Entry 5K5I (X-ray diffraction, 2.19 A resolution); this record covers chains A and C of the 3 polymer chains in the assembly.

[Chain A]
Name: Transcriptional repressor CTCF
From: Homo sapiens
UniProtKB: P49711 (CTCF_HUMAN); residue numbers follow UniProt; this construct covers 378-489
Amino-acid sequence (117 residues; each row starts with the number of its first residue):
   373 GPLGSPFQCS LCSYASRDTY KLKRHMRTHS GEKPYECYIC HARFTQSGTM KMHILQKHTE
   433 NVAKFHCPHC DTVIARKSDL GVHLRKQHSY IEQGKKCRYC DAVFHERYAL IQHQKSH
Unresolved in the structure: 373-376
Construct notes: expression tag (373-377)
Metal / ion sites: Zn2+ site 1: Cys381, Cys384, His397, His401; Zn2+ site 2: Glu408, His413, His441, Glu478; Zn2+ site 3: Cys409, Cys412, His425, His430; Zn2+ site 4: Cys439, Cys442, His455, His460; Zn2+ site 5: Cys469, Cys472, His485, His489
From the paper describing this entry:
  - binding site for the 13-nt DNA strand (chain C): Lys393
  - binding site for the 13-nt DNA strand: Tyr392
  - conformationally variable residues (side-chain flip): Tyr392, Lys393
  - specificity-determining residues: Asp451 (proposed by the authors, not directly observed)

[Chain C]
Molecule: 13-nt DNA strand
Sequence (13 nucleotides; numbered 1 to 13; the number before each row is that of its first residue):
     1 GTGCCAGCAG GGG

[Chain A / chain C interface]
Residue-residue contacts (31):
  Tyr386(A) with DA9(C), sugar contact; DG10(C), hydrogen bond to the phosphate
  Lys393(A) with DG10(C), base contact; DG11(C), hydrogen bond to the base; DG12(C), base contact
  Arg396(A) with DA9(C), hydrogen bond to the base; DG10(C), hydrogen bond to the base
  His397(A) with DA9(C), salt bridge to the phosphate
  Thr400(A) with DC8(C), phosphate contact; DA9(C), phosphate contact
  Lys405(A) with DG7(C), salt bridge to the phosphate
  Phe416(A) with DA6(C), phosphate contact; DG7(C), phosphate contact
  Thr417(A) with DG7(C), hydrogen bond to the phosphate
  Gln418(A) with DC8(C), base contact; DA9(C), hydrogen bond to the base
  Thr421(A) with DA6(C), sugar contact; DG7(C), base contact; DC8(C), hydrogen bond to the base
  His425(A) with DA6(C), salt bridge to the phosphate
  Lys429(A) with DC5(C), phosphate contact
  Ile446(A) with DC4(C), phosphate contact
  Ala447(A) with DC4(C), hydrogen bond to the phosphate
  Arg448(A) with DC4(C), sugar contact; DC5(C), salt bridge to the phosphate
  Asp451(A) with DC4(C), base contact; DC5(C), hydrogen bond to the base
  His455(A) with DG3(C), salt bridge to the phosphate
  Gln459(A) with DT2(C), hydrogen bond to the phosphate
  Arg479(A) with DG1(C), sugar contact; DT2(C), salt bridge to the phosphate
Other interface residues (no listed pair), chain A (24 interface residues in all): Arg415, Gln428, Thr444, Lys458, Ile483

[Overview]
24 residues of chain A face 12 of chain C across their interface; the contacts include 10 hydrogen bonds and 6
salt bridges. Polar pairs include Lys393(A)-DG11(C), Arg396(A)-DA9(C) and Arg396(A)-DG10(C). The paper reports
a binding site for the 13-nt DNA strand (chain C) at Lys393(A); a binding site for the 13-nt DNA strand at
Tyr392(A).
Chain A is Transcriptional repressor CTCF (Homo sapiens) and chain C is a 13-nt DNA strand; the structure,
Homo sapiens CCCTC-binding factor (CTCF) ZnF5-8 and DNA complex structure in space group P65, was determined
by X-ray diffraction together with 5K5H, 5K5J, 5K5L, 5KKQ, 5T00, 5T0U and 5UND from the same study.
